PDB entry 5Z4T | X-ray diffraction, 1.68 A resolution | chain B

Chain B:
Molecule: beta-1,4-mannanas
Organism: Amphibacillus xylanus (strain ATCC 51415 / DSM 6626 / JCM 7361 / LMG 17667 / NBRC 15112 / Ep01)
Reference sequence: K0J0N5 (K0J0N5_AMPXN); residue numbers follow UniProt; this construct covers 1-309
Amino-acid sequence (309 residues; each row starts with the number of its first residue):
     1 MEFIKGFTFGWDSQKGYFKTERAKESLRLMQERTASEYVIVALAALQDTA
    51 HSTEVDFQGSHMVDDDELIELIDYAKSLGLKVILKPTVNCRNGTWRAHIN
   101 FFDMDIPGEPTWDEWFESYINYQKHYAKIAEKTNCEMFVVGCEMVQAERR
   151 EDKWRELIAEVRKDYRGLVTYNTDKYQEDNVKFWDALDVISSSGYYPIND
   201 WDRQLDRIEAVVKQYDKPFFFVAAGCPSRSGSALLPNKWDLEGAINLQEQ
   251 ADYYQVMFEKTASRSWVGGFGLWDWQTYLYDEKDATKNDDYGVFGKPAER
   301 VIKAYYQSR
Construct notes: engineered mutation Ala223 (Glu in K0J0N5)
From the paper describing this entry:
  - catalytic residues: Glu143 (proposed by the authors, not directly observed)
  - mutagenesis - D65A, D66A, K76A, W95A, R96A, N134A, Y195A, N237A, W239A, D240A, W273A: decreased catalytic activity
  - mutagenesis - V139C, N237W, K238A, W239Y: increased catalytic activity
  - mutagenesis - Q58A, D73A: decreased catalytic activity on M2

In short:
The paper reports the catalytic residue Glu143; D65A, D66A and K76A, among others, reduce catalytic activity;
17 substitutions were tested in all.
Chain B is beta-1,4-mannanas (Amphibacillus xylanus (strain ATCC 51415 / DSM 6626 / JCM 7361 / LMG 17667 /
NBRC 15112 / Ep01)); the structure, Complex structure - AxMan113A-M3, was determined by X-ray diffraction
together with 5YLH, 5YLI, 5YLK and 5YLL from the same study.
